PDB entry 1S2V | X-ray diffraction, 2.10 A resolution | chains A and B of the 4 polymer chains in the assembly

== Chain A (and B) ==
Molecule: Phosphoenolpyruvate phosphomutase
Source organism: Mytilus edulis
Notes: EC 5.4.2.9; chain B of this document is another copy of the same molecule, construct and numbering; everything in this record applies to it too
Reference sequence: P56839 (PEPM_MYTED); residues 1-295 here = UniProt positions 1-295
Sequence (295 residues; each row starts with the number of its first residue):
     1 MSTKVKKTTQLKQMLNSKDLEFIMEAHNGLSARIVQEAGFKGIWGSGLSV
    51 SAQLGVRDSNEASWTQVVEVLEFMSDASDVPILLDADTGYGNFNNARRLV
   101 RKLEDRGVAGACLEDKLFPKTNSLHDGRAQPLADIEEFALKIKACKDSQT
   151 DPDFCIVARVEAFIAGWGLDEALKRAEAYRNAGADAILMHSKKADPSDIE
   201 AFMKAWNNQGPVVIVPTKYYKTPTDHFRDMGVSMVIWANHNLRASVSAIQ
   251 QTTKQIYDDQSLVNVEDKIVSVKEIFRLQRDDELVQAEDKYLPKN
Disordered / not traced: 1-4, 123-129, 294-295 (chain B: 1-3, 124-126, 294-295)
Metal / ion sites: Mg2+ near D85 (its only coordinating residue here)
UniProt features mapped onto this chain:
  - active site: D58 (Nucleophile)
  - binding site (Mg(2+)): D58
  - mutagenesis: D58 (D58A/S: Abolishes enzyme activity; D58N: Strongly reduces enzyme activity), D85 (D85A: Strongly reduces enzyme activity and increases KM), D87 (D87A: Strongly reduces enzyme activity), E114 (E114A: Strongly reduces enzyme activity), N122 (N122A/D: Strongly reduces enzyme activity), R159 (R159A: Strongly reduces enzyme activity), H190 (H190A: Strongly reduces enzyme activity)

== Chain A / chain B interface ==
Residue-residue contacts (44):
  E72(A) with K102(B), salt bridge; R106(B), salt bridge
  F73(A) with R98(B)
  D76(A) with R101(B), salt bridge; K102(B), salt bridge
  F93(A) with A287(B); E288(B); Y291(B), hydrophobic; L292(B), hydrophobic
  N94(A) with L284(B)
  R97(A) with E283(B), salt bridge; A287(B)
  R98(A) with F73(B)
  K102(A) with E72(B), salt bridge; D76(B), salt bridge
  D105(A) with D105(B)
  R106(A) with E72(B), salt bridge; R106(B)
  D134(A) with P293(B)
  E136(A) with P293(B)
  E137(A) with P293(B)
  L140(A) with K290(B); Y291(B); L292(B); P293(B)
  A144(A) with Y291(B), hydrophobic
  D147(A) with Y291(B), hydrogen bond
  E283(A) with R97(B), salt bridge
  L284(A) with N94(B); R97(B)
  A287(A) with F93(B), hydrophobic; R97(B)
  E288(A) with F93(B)
  K290(A) with L140(B)
  Y291(A) with F93(B), hydrophobic; L140(B); A144(B), hydrophobic; D147(B), hydrogen bond
  L292(A) with F93(B), hydrophobic; E137(B)
  P293(A) with D134(B); E136(B); E137(B); L140(B)
Also at the interface, not in a pair above, chain A (26 interface residues in all): R101, K143
Also at the interface, not in a pair above, chain B (26 interface residues in all): K143

== Overview ==
The chain A/chain B interface involves 26 residues from each chain, with 2 hydrogen bonds and 9 salt bridges.
Among the polar pairs are E72(A)-K102(B), E72(A)-R106(B) and D76(A)-R101(B). UniProt lists active-site residue
D58(A), Mg2+-binding residue D58(A) and 7 mutagenesis sites on chain A.
Both chains are Phosphoenolpyruvate phosphomutase (Mytilus edulis). Entry 1S2V (Crystal structure of
phosphoenolpyruvate mutase complexed with Mg(II)) was determined by X-ray diffraction, deposited together with
1S2T, 1S2U and 1S2W.
